PDB entry 7BEG | electron microscopy, 4.20 A resolution (low resolution: residue-level contacts below are approximate; hydrogen-bond / salt-bridge calls are withheld) | chains C and N of the 9 polymer chains in the assembly

Chain C:
Molecule: DNA-directed RNA polymerase subunit beta
From: Escherichia coli
Notes: EC 2.7.7.6
UniProt: P0A8V4 (RPOB_ECO57); numbering as in UniProt (aligned over 1-1342)
Sequence (1342 residues; row label = number of the first residue in the row):
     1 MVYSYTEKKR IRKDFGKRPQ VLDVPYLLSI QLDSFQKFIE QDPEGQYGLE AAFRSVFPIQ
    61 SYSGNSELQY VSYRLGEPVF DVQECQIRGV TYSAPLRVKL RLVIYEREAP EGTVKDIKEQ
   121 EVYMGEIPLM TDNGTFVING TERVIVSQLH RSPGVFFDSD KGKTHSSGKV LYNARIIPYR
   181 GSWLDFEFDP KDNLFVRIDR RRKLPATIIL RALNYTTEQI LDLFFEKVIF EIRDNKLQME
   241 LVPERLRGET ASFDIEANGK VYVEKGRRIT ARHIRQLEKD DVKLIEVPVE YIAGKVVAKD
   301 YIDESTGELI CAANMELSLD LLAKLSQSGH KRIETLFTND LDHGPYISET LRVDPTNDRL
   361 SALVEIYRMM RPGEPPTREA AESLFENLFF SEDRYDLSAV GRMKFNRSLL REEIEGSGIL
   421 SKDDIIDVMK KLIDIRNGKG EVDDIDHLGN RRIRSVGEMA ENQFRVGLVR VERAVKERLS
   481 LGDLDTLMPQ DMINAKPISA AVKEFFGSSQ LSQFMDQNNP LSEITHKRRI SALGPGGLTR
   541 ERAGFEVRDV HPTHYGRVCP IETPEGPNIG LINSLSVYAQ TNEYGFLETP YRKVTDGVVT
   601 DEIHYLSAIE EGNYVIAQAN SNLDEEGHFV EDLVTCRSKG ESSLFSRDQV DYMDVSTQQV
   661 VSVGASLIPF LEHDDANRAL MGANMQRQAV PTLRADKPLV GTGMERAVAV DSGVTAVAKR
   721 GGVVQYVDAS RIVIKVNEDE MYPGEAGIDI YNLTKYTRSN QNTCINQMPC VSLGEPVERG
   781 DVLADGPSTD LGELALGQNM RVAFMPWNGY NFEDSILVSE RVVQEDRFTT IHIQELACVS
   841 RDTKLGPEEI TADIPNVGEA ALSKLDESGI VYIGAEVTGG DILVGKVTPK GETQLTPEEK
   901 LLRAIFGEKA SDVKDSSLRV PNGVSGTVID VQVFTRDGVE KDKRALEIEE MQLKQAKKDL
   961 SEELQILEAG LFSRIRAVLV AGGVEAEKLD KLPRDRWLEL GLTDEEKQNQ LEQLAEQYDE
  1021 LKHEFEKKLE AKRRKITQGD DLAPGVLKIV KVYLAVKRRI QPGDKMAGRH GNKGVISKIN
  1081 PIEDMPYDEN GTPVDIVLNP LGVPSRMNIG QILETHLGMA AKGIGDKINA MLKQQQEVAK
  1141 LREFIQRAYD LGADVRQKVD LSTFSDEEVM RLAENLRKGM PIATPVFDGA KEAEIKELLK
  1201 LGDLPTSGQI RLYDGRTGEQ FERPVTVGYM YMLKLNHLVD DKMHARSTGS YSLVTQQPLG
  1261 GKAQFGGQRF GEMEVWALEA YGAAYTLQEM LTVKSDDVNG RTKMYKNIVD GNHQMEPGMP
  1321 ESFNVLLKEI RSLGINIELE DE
Disordered / not traced: 1
UniProt features mapped onto this chain:
  - modified residue (N6-acetyllysine): Lys1022, Lys1200

Chain N:
Molecule: Class I pacrA promoter non-template DNA
From: Klebsiella pneumoniae
Sequence (94 nucleotides; numbered -79 to 14; the number before each row is that of its first residue; numbers below 1 keep their minus sign (DT-79 is residue -79)):
   -79 TTGGTTTTTC GTGCCATAGG TTAATGACTT TACAGAGGTT ACGTTTACAT ACATTTGTGA
   -19 ATGTATGTAC CATGAACGTA CCATAATAGA AAGA
Differences from the reference sequence: conflict DA-5 (Dc3928790 in 1866584534); insertion (-1)

Chain C / chain N interface:
Contacting residue pairs - 12 pairs, chain C then chain N:
  Lys163(C) - DT4(N)
  Lys163(C) - DA5(N)
  Trp183(C) - DC2(N)
  Arg371(C) - DA-4(N)
  Arg371(C) - DG-2(N)
  Glu374(C) - DA-5(N)
  Arg470(C) - DG-2(N)
  Arg470(C) - DT-1(N)
  Arg473(C) - DG-2(N)
  Glu541(C) - DA3(N)
  Arg542(C) - DC2(N)
  Arg542(C) - DA3(N)
Interface residues without a listed pair, chain C (14 interface residues in all): Arg200, Tyr367, Gly373, Pro375, Arg394, Gly536
Interface residues without a listed pair, chain N (11 interface residues in all): DG-6, DC-3, DC1

In short:
14 residues of chain C face 11 of chain N across their interface.
Chain C is DNA-directed RNA polymerase subunit beta (Escherichia coli) and chain N is Class I pacrA promoter
non-template DNA (Klebsiella pneumoniae); the structure, Structures of class I bacterial transcription
complexes, was determined by electron microscopy together with 7BEF from the same study.
